7LEP - chains A and G of the 8 polymer chains in the assembly; structure by electron microscopy, 3.25 A resolution.

Chain A:
Molecule: Mix of AMPAR subunits (GluA1, GluA3, and GluA4)
From: Mus musculus
Sequence (414 residues; row label = number of the first residue in the row; note: 10 numbers in that range are skipped by the numbering (no residue carries them; nothing is unmodelled there); X marks 11 residues of unknown identity (built as UNK)):
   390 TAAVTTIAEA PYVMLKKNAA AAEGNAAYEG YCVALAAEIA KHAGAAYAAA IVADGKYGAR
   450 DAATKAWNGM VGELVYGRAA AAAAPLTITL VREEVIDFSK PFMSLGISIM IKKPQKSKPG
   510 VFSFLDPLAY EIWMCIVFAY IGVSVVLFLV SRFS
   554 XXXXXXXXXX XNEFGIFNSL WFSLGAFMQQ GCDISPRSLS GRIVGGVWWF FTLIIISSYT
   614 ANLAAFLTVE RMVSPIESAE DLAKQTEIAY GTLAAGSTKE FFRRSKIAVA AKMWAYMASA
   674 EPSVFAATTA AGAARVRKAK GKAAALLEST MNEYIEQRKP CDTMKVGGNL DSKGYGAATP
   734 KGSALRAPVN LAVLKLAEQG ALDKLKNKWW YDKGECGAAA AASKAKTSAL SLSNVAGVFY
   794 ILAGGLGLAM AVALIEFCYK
Disordered / not traced: 554-564
Disulfide bonds: Cys714-Cys769
Residues lining bound ligands:
  - XVD (6-[2-chloro-6-(trifluoromethoxy)phenyl]-1H-benzimidazol-2-ol): Tyr519, Glu520, Met523, Cys524, Phe527
  - ZK1 ({[7-morpholin-4-yl-2,3-dioxo-6-(trifluoromethyl)-3,4-dihydroquinoxalin-1(2H)-yl]methyl}phosphonic acid): Tyr401, Tyr446, Pro474, Leu475, Thr476, Arg481, Gly649, Ser650, Thr682, Glu701, Met704, Tyr728

Chain G:
Molecule: Voltage-dependent calcium channel gamma-8 subunit
From: Mus musculus
Reference sequence: Q8VHW2 (CCG8_MOUSE); residues 19-233 here = UniProt positions 19-233
Sequence (215 residues; each row starts with the number of its first residue):
    19 VQVLLTTIGA FSAFGLMTIA ISTDYWLYTR ALICNTTNLT AGDDGPPHRG GSGSSEKKDP
    79 GGLTHSGLWR ICCLEGLKRG VCVKINHFPE DTDYDHDSAE YLLRVVRASS IFPILSAILL
   139 LLGGVCVAAS RVYKSKRNII LGAGILFVAA GLSNIIGVIV YISANAGEPG PKRDEEKKNH
   199 YSYGWSFYFG GLSFILAEVI GVLAVNIYIE RSREA
Disordered / not traced: 49-79, 107-116, 186-195
Disulfide bonds: Cys90-Cys100
Residues lining bound ligands: XVD (6-[2-chloro-6-(trifluoromethoxy)phenyl]-1H-benzimidazol-2-ol): Met35, Asn172, Ile173, Val176, Ile180, Phe205, Tyr206, Gly208, Gly209
From the paper describing this entry:
  - binding site for XVD: Asn172, Phe205, Gly208

Chain A / chain G interface:
Pairs across the interface (17; chain A residue first):
  Glu520(A) - Ile180(G)
  Glu520(A) - Tyr199(G)  hydrogen bond
  Glu520(A) - Tyr201(G)  hydrogen bond
  Phe527(A) - Ile173(G)  hydrophobic
  Phe527(A) - Gly209(G)
  Phe527(A) - Phe212(G)  hydrophobic
  Ile530(A) - Ile213(G)  hydrophobic
  Gly531(A) - Glu216(G)
  Val534(A) - Glu216(G)
  Val535(A) - Val166(G)  hydrophobic
  Phe537(A) - Val220(G)  hydrophobic
  Phe537(A) - Val223(G)  hydrophobic
  Phe537(A) - Asn224(G)
  Leu538(A) - Val223(G)  hydrophobic
  Arg541(A) - Ile227(G)
  Phe542(A) - Leu159(G)  hydrophobic
  Ser543(A) - Tyr226(G)  hydrogen bond (backbone-side chain)
Other interface residues (no listed pair), chain A (14 interface residues in all): Tyr519, Cys524, Ile569
Other interface residues (no listed pair), chain G (20 interface residues in all): Gly162, Ile163, Leu170, Ile177, Tyr206

In short:
The interface between chain A and chain G involves 14 residues on one side and 20 on the other, with 3
hydrogen bonds. Polar contacts include Glu520(A)-Tyr199(G), Glu520(A)-Tyr201(G) and Ser543(A)-Tyr226(G).
Compound XVD is bound between chain A and chain G. The paper reports a binding site for XVD at Asn172(G),
Phe205(G) and Gly208(G).
Here chain A is Mix of AMPAR subunits (GluA1, GluA3, and GluA4) and chain G is Voltage-dependent calcium
channel gamma-8 subunit, both from Mus musculus. Entry 7LEP (The composite LBD-TMD structure combined from all
hippocampal AMPAR subtypes at 3.25 Angstrom resolution) was determined by electron microscopy.
